PDB entry 8DPT | electron microscopy, 4.00 A resolution | chains D and F of the 6 polymer chains in the assembly

== Chain D ==
Name: Interleukin-6 receptor subunit beta
From: Homo sapiens
UniProt: P40189 (IL6RB_HUMAN); residues 0-590 here correspond to UniProt positions 22-612 (UniProt number = residue number + 22)
Sequence (591 residues; each row starts with the number of its first residue; numbering starts at 0):
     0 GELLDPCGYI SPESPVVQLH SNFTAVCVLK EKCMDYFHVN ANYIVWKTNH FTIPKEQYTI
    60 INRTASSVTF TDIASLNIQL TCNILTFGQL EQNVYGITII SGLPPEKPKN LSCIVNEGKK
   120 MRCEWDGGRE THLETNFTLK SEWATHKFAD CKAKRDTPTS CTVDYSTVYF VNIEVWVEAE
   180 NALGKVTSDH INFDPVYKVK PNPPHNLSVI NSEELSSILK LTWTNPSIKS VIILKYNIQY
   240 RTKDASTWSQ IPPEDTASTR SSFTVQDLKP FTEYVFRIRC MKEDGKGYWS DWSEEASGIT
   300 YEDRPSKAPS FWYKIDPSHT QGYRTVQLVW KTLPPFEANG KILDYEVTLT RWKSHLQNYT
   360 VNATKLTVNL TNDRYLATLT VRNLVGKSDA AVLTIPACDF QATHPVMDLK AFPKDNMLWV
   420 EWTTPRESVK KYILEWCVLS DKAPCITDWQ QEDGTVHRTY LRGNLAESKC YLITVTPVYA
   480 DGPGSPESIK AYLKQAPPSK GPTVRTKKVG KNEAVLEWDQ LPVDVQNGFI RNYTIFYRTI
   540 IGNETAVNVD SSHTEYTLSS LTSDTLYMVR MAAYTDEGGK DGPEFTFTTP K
Disordered / not traced: 0-1, 400-590
Disulfides: C6-C32, C26-C81, C112-C122, C150-C160
Covalently attached groups: N-acetylglucosamine (NAG) linked to N21, N61, N135
Curated features (UniProtKB/Swiss-Prot):
  - motif: W288 to S292 (WSXWS motif)
  - glycosylation (N-linked (GlcNAc...) asparagine): N21, N61, N109, N135, N205, N357, N361, N368 (complex), N531, N542

== Chain F ==
Name: Interleukin-11 receptor subunit alpha
From: Homo sapiens
UniProt: Q14626 (I11RA_HUMAN); residues 1-297 here correspond to UniProt positions 23-319 (UniProt number = residue number + 22)
Sequence (298 residues; numbered 0 to 297; the number before each row is that of its first residue; numbering starts at 0):
     0 GSSPCPQAWG PPGVQYGQPG RSVKLCCPGV TAGDPVSWFR DGEPKLLQGP DSGLGHELVL
    60 AQADSTDEGT YICQTLDGAL GGTVTLQLGY PPARPVVSCQ AADYENFSCT WSPSQISGLP
   120 TRYLTSYRKK TVLGADSQRR SPSTGPWPCP QDPLGAARCV VHGAEFWSQY RINVTEVNPL
   180 GASTRLLDVS LQSILRPDPP QGLRVESVPG YPRRLRASWT YPASWPSQPH FLLKFRLQYR
   240 PAQHPAWSTV EPAGLEEVIT DAVAGLPHAV RVSARDFLDA GTWSTWSPEA WGTPSTGT
Disordered / not traced: 0-2, 297
Sequence notes: expression tag (0); engineered mutation S226 (Cys248 in Q14626)
Disulfides: C4-C25, C26-C72, C98-C108, C148-C158
Covalently attached groups: N-acetylglucosamine (NAG) linked to N172
Curated features (UniProtKB/Swiss-Prot):
  - motif: W282 to S286 (WSXWS motif)
  - glycosylation (N-linked (GlcNAc...) asparagine): N105, N172

== How chain D and chain F interact ==
Residue-residue contacts (24; chain D residue first):
  S211(D) with H243(F)
  E212(D) with P244(F)
  E213(D) with Q242(F); H243(F)
  K219(D) with A245(F); W246(F), hydrogen bond (side chain-backbone)
  E253(D) with R213(F)
  D254(D) with R213(F), salt bridge; T259(F), hydrogen bond (backbone-side chain)
  T258(D) with V249(F)
  R259(D) with Y238(F), hydrogen bond; T259(F), hydrogen bond; D260(F), salt bridge
  S260(D) with T248(F), hydrogen bond
  S261(D) with S247(F), hydrogen bond; T248(F)
  F262(D) with D260(F)
  T263(D) with D260(F), hydrogen bond (backbone-side chain); V262(F)
  Q265(D) with R212(F); D260(F); A261(F), hydrogen bond (side chain-backbone); V262(F); A263(F), hydrogen bond (side chain-backbone)
Other interface residues (no listed pair), chain D (16 interface residues in all): L214, I217, D266
Other interface residues (no listed pair), chain F (17 interface residues in all): A241

== Overview ==
16 residues of chain D and 17 residues of chain F are in contact; the contacts include 9 hydrogen bonds and 2
salt bridges. Polar pairs include D254(D)-R213(F), R259(D)-D260(F) and K219(D)-W246(F). N-acetylglucosamine is
covalently linked to N21(D), N61(D) and N135(D).
Chain D is Interleukin-6 receptor subunit beta and chain F is Interleukin-11 receptor subunit alpha, both from
Homo sapiens; the structure, The structure of the IL-11 signalling complex, with full-length extracellular
gp130, was determined by electron microscopy, deposited together with 8DPS, 8DPU, 8DPV and 8DPW.
